Entry 1J20 (X-ray diffraction, 2.00 A resolution); this record covers chains C and D of the 4 polymer chains in the assembly.

Chain C (and D):
Protein: Argininosuccinate Synthetase
Organism: Thermus thermophilus
Notes: EC 6.3.4.5; chain D of this document is another copy of the same molecule, construct and numbering; everything in this record applies to it too
UniProt: P59846 (ASSY_THET8); numbering as in UniProt (aligned over 1-400)
Chain sequence (400 residues; row label = number of the first residue in the row):
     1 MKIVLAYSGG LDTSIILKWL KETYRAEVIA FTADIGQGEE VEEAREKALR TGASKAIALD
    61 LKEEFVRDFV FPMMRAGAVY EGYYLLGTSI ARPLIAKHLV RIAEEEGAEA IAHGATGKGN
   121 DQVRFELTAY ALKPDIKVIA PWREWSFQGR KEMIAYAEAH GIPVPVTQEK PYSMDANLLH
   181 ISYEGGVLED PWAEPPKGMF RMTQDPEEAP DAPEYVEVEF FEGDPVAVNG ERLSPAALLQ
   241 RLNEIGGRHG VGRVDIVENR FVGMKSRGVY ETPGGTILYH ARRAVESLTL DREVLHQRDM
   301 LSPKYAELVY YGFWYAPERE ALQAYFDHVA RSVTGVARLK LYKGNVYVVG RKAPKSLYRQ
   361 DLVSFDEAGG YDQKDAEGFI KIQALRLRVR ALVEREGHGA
Disordered / not traced: 166-170, 366-369, 396-400
UniProt features mapped onto this chain:
  - binding site (ATP): Ala6 to Ser14, Ala33, Gly114
  - binding site (L-citrulline): Tyr84, Ser89, Asn120, Arg124, Ser173, Ser182, Glu258, Tyr270
  - binding site (L-aspartate): Thr116, Asn120, Asp121
Residues lining bound ligands:
  - adenosine monophosphate (AMP): Ala6, Tyr7, Ser8, Thr13, Phe31, Thr32, Ala33, Ile35, Gln37, Arg92, Ile95, His113, Gly114, Ala115, Asp121, Phe125, Ser173, Met174, Asp175
  - argininosuccinate (AS1): Tyr84, Thr88, Ser89, Arg92, Ala115, Thr116, Gly119, Asn120, Asp121, Arg124, Asp175, Ser182, Glu184, Glu258, Arg260, Tyr270, Tyr310

How chain C and chain D interact:
Residue-residue contacts (193; chain C residue first):
  Tyr80(C) - His296(D)  hydrogen bond
  Glu81(C) - Arg283(D)  hydrogen bond (backbone-side chain)
  Glu81(C) - Leu295(D)
  Glu81(C) - His296(D)  salt bridge
  Gly82(C) - Arg283(D)
  Tyr83(C) - His280(D)  hydrogen bond
  Tyr83(C) - Arg283(D)
  Thr116(C) - Phe365(D)
  Gly117(C) - Tyr371(D)  hydrogen bond (backbone-side chain)
  Gly117(C) - Gln373(D)  hydrogen bond (backbone-side chain)
  Gly117(C) - Ala376(D)
  Lys118(C) - Val363(D)
  Lys118(C) - Ser364(D)  hydrogen bond (side chain-backbone)
  Lys118(C) - Phe365(D)
  Lys118(C) - Tyr371(D)
  Gln122(C) - Ala376(D)
  Glu126(C) - Ile380(D)
  Leu127(C) - Ala384(D)  hydrophobic
  Tyr130(C) - Lys381(D)
  Tyr130(C) - Ala384(D)  hydrophobic
  Tyr130(C) - Arg388(D)
  Ala131(C) - Ala391(D)
  Pro134(C) - Arg388(D)  hydrogen bond (backbone-side chain)
  Pro134(C) - Ala391(D)
  Pro134(C) - Leu392(D)  hydrophobic
  Trp142(C) - Phe365(D)  hydrophobic
  Trp142(C) - Gln373(D)
  Arg143(C) - Gln373(D)
  Arg143(C) - Glu377(D)
  Arg143(C) - Ile380(D)
  Glu189(C) - Tyr358(D)  hydrogen bond (backbone-side chain)
  Glu189(C) - Gln360(D)
  Glu189(C) - Ser364(D)  hydrogen bond
  Pro191(C) - Gly350(D)
  Pro191(C) - Arg351(D)  hydrogen bond (backbone-backbone)
  Pro191(C) - Tyr358(D)
  Trp192(C) - Glu217(D)
  Trp192(C) - Val336(D)
  Trp192(C) - Arg338(D)
  Trp192(C) - Gly350(D)
  Trp192(C) - Arg351(D)
  Trp192(C) - Lys352(D)
  Ala193(C) - Val349(D)
  Glu194(C) - Tyr215(D)  hydrogen bond
  Glu194(C) - Arg338(D)  salt bridge
  Glu194(C) - Lys340(D)  salt bridge
  Glu194(C) - Val349(D)
  Pro206(C) - Tyr342(D)
  Pro206(C) - Tyr347(D)
  Glu207(C) - Pro213(D)
  Glu207(C) - Lys340(D)  salt bridge
  Glu207(C) - Tyr342(D)
  Pro213(C) - Glu207(D)
  Tyr215(C) - Glu194(D)  hydrogen bond
  Glu217(C) - Trp192(D)
  Asp255(C) - Val348(D)
  Asp255(C) - Arg351(D)  salt bridge
  Ile256(C) - Arg351(D)
  Val257(C) - Ser287(D)
  Val257(C) - Arg351(D)
  Asn259(C) - Arg292(D)
  Asn259(C) - Leu295(D)
  Arg260(C) - Arg292(D)  hydrogen bond (backbone-side chain)
  Arg260(C) - Val363(D)
  Phe261(C) - Arg292(D)  hydrogen bond (backbone-side chain)
  Phe261(C) - Phe379(D)  hydrophobic
  Phe261(C) - Gln383(D)
  Val262(C) - Tyr371(D)
  Gly263(C) - Arg292(D)
  Met264(C) - Leu362(D)  hydrophobic
  Met264(C) - Val363(D)  hydrophobic
  Met264(C) - Tyr371(D)  hydrophobic
  Lys265(C) - Ser287(D)  hydrogen bond (side chain-backbone)
  Lys265(C) - Leu288(D)
  Lys265(C) - Leu290(D)  hydrogen bond (side chain-backbone)
  Lys265(C) - Leu357(D)
  Lys265(C) - Tyr358(D)
  Lys265(C) - Val363(D)
  Ser266(C) - Tyr358(D)
  Ser266(C) - Val363(D)
  Arg267(C) - Val349(D)
  Arg267(C) - Arg351(D)
  His280(C) - Tyr83(D)  hydrogen bond
  Arg283(C) - Glu81(D)
  Arg283(C) - Gly82(D)
  Arg283(C) - Tyr83(D)
  Ser287(C) - Val257(D)
  Ser287(C) - Lys265(D)  hydrogen bond (backbone-side chain)
  Leu288(C) - Val257(D)  hydrophobic
  Leu288(C) - Lys265(D)
  Leu290(C) - Lys265(D)  hydrogen bond (backbone-side chain)
  Arg292(C) - Asn259(D)
  Arg292(C) - Arg260(D)  hydrogen bond (side chain-backbone)
  Arg292(C) - Phe261(D)  hydrogen bond (side chain-backbone)
  Arg292(C) - Gly263(D)
  Arg292(C) - Tyr311(D)
  Glu293(C) - Tyr311(D)
  Leu295(C) - Glu81(D)
  His296(C) - Tyr80(D)  hydrogen bond
  His296(C) - Glu81(D)  salt bridge
  His296(C) - Glu307(D)  salt bridge
  His296(C) - Tyr311(D)  hydrogen bond
  Met300(C) - Met300(D)
  Met300(C) - Pro303(D)  hydrophobic
  Pro303(C) - Met300(D)  hydrophobic
  Glu307(C) - His296(D)  salt bridge
  Glu307(C) - Met300(D)
  Tyr311(C) - Arg292(D)  hydrogen bond
  Tyr311(C) - Glu293(D)
  Tyr311(C) - His296(D)  hydrogen bond
  Phe313(C) - Gln383(D)
  Phe313(C) - Arg386(D)
  Pro317(C) - Leu387(D)
  Pro317(C) - Arg390(D)
  Glu318(C) - Arg386(D)  salt bridge
  Glu320(C) - Arg390(D)  salt bridge
  Val336(C) - Trp192(D)
  Arg338(C) - Trp192(D)
  Lys340(C) - Glu194(D)  salt bridge
  Tyr342(C) - Pro206(D)
  Tyr342(C) - Glu207(D)
  Tyr342(C) - Lys343(D)
  Lys343(C) - Tyr342(D)
  Lys343(C) - Lys343(D)
  Lys343(C) - Tyr347(D)
  Gly344(C) - Asn345(D)  hydrogen bond (backbone-side chain)
  Gly344(C) - Tyr347(D)
  Asn345(C) - Gly344(D)  hydrogen bond (side chain-backbone)
  Asn345(C) - Asn345(D)
  Tyr347(C) - Pro206(D)
  Tyr347(C) - Gly344(D)
  Val348(C) - Asp255(D)
  Val349(C) - Ala193(D)
  Val349(C) - Glu194(D)
  Val349(C) - Arg267(D)
  Gly350(C) - Pro191(D)
  Gly350(C) - Trp192(D)
  Arg351(C) - Pro191(D)  hydrogen bond (side chain-backbone)
  Arg351(C) - Trp192(D)
  Arg351(C) - Asp255(D)  salt bridge
  Arg351(C) - Ile256(D)
  Arg351(C) - Val257(D)
  Arg351(C) - Arg267(D)
  Lys352(C) - Trp192(D)
  Leu357(C) - Lys265(D)
  Tyr358(C) - Glu189(D)  hydrogen bond (side chain-backbone)
  Tyr358(C) - Pro191(D)
  Tyr358(C) - Lys265(D)
  Gln360(C) - Glu189(D)
  Leu362(C) - Lys118(D)
  Leu362(C) - Met264(D)
  Val363(C) - Lys118(D)
  Val363(C) - Arg260(D)
  Val363(C) - Met264(D)  hydrophobic
  Val363(C) - Lys265(D)
  Ser364(C) - Lys118(D)  hydrogen bond (backbone-side chain)
  Ser364(C) - Glu189(D)
  Phe365(C) - Thr116(D)
  Phe365(C) - Lys118(D)
  Tyr371(C) - Gly117(D)  hydrogen bond (side chain-backbone)
  Tyr371(C) - Lys118(D)
  Tyr371(C) - Gln122(D)
  Tyr371(C) - Val262(D)
  Tyr371(C) - Met264(D)  hydrophobic
  Gln373(C) - Gly117(D)  hydrogen bond (side chain-backbone)
  Gln373(C) - Lys118(D)
  Gln373(C) - Trp142(D)
  Gln373(C) - Arg143(D)
  Lys374(C) - Arg143(D)
  Ala376(C) - Gly117(D)
  Ala376(C) - Gln122(D)
  Ala376(C) - Arg143(D)
  Glu377(C) - Arg143(D)
  Phe379(C) - Phe261(D)  hydrophobic
  Ile380(C) - Val123(D)  hydrophobic
  Ile380(C) - Glu126(D)
  Ile380(C) - Arg143(D)
  Lys381(C) - Tyr130(D)
  Gln383(C) - Leu127(D)
  Gln383(C) - Phe261(D)
  Gln383(C) - Phe313(D)
  Ala384(C) - Leu127(D)
  Ala384(C) - Tyr130(D)  hydrophobic
  Arg386(C) - Phe313(D)
  Arg386(C) - Glu318(D)  salt bridge
  Leu387(C) - Pro317(D)
  Arg388(C) - Tyr130(D)
  Arg388(C) - Pro134(D)  hydrogen bond (side chain-backbone)
  Arg390(C) - Pro317(D)
  Arg390(C) - Glu320(D)  salt bridge
  Ala391(C) - Ala131(D)
  Ala391(C) - Pro134(D)
  Leu392(C) - Pro134(D)  hydrophobic
Also at the interface, not in a pair above, chain C (99 interface residues in all): Val123, Asp135, Pro195, Tyr279, Asp299, Lys304, Tyr315, Ala316, Asp361
Also at the interface, not in a pair above, chain D (97 interface residues in all): Glu144, Arg253, Ser266, Tyr279, Asp299, Lys304, Tyr315, Ala316

Summary:
99 residues of chain C face 97 of chain D across their interface; the contacts include 33 hydrogen bonds and
14 salt bridges. Polar contacts include Glu81(C)-His296(D), Glu194(C)-Arg338(D) and Glu194(C)-Lys340(D). Bound
to chain C: adenosine monophosphate and argininosuccinate.
Both chains are Argininosuccinate Synthetase (Thermus thermophilus). Entry 1J20 (Crystal Structure of Thermus
thermophilus HB8 Argininosuccinate Synthetase in complex with product) was determined by X-ray diffraction
together with 1J21 and 1KH3 from the same study.
